7V9Q - chain A; structure by X-ray diffraction, 2.67 A resolution.

[Chain A]
Protein: Alanine aminopeptidase
Source organism: Saccharopolyspora erythraea (strain ATCC 11635 / DSM 40517 / JCM 4748 / NBRC 13426 / NCIMB 8594 / NRRL 2338)
Notes: EC 3.4.11.2
Reference sequence: A4F9D7 (A4F9D7_SACEN); numbering as in UniProt (aligned over 2-860)
Sequence (884 residues; row label = number of the first residue in the row; numbers below 1 keep their minus sign (Met-23 is residue -23)):
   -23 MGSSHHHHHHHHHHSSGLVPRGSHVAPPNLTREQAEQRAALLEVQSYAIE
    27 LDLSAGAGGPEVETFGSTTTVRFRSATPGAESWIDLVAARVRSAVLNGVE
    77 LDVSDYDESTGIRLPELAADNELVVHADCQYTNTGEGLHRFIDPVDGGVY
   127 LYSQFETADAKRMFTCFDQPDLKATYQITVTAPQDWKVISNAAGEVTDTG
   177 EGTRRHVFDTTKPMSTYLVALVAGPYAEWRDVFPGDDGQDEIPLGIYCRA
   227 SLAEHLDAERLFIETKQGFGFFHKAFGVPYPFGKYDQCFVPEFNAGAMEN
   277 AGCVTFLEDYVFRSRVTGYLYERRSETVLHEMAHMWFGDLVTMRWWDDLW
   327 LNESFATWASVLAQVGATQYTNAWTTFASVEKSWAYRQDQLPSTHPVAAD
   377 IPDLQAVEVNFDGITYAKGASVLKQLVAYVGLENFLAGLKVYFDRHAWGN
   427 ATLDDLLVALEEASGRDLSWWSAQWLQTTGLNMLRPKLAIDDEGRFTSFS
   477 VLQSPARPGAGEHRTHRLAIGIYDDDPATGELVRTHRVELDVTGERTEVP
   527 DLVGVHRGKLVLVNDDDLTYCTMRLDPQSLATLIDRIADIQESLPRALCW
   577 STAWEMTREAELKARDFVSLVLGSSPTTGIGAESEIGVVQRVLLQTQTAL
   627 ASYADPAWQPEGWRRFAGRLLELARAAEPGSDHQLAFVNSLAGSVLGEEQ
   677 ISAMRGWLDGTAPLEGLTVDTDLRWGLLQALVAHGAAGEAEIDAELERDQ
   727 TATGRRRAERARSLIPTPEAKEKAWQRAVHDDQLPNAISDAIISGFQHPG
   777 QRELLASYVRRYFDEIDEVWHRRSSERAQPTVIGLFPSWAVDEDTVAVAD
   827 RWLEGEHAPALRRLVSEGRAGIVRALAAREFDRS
Not modelled in the structure: -23 to 1
Construct notes: initiating methionine (-23); expression tag (-22 to 1)
Metal / ion sites: Zn2+: His306, His310, Glu329

[Summary]
His306, His310 and Glu329 coordinate Zn2+.
Chain A is Alanine aminopeptidase (Saccharopolyspora erythraea (strain ATCC 11635 / DSM 40517 / JCM 4748 /
NBRC 13426 / NCIMB 8594 / NRRL 2338)); the structure, Crystal structure of the lanthipeptide
zinc-metallopeptidase EryP from saccharopolyspora erythraea in open state, was determined by X-ray diffraction
(same publication as 7V9N, 7V9O and 7V9P).
